Entry 8QEH (X-ray diffraction, 1.43 A resolution); this record covers chains A and B of the 3 polymer chains in the assembly.

== Chain A ==
Molecule: Guanine nucleotide-binding protein subunit alpha-11
Organism: Homo sapiens
UniProtKB: P29992 (GNA11_HUMAN); residue numbers follow UniProt; this construct covers 36-359
Amino-acid sequence (352 residues; numbered 8 to 359; the number before each row is that of its first residue):
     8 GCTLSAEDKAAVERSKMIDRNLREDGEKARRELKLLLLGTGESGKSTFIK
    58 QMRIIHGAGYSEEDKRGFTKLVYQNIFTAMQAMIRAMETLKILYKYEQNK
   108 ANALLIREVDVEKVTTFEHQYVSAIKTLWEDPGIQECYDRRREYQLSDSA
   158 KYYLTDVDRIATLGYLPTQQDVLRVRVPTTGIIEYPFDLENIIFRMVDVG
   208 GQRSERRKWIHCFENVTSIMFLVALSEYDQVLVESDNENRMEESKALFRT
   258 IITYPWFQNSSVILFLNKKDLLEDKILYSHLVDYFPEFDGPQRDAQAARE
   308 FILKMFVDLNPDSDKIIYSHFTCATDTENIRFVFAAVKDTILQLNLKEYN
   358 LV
Disordered / not traced: 8-11, 317-320, 353-359
Sequence notes: expression tag (8-35)
Metal / ion sites: Zn2+: His327 (shared with Glu226(B) of chain B)
Ligand contacts:
  - alanine / N-methyl-alpha-beta-dehydroalanine / (2R)-2-hydroxy-3-phenylpropanoic acid / beta-hydroxyleucine / N-methyl-L-alanine / N,O-dimethyl-L-threonine / propanoic acid / UDL: Ser53, Ile56, Lys57, Arg60, Tyr67, Asp71, Gly74, Phe75, Leu78, Val184, Pro185, Thr186, Ile189, Ile190, Glu191, Tyr192, Pro193
  - GDP (guanosine-5'-diphosphate): Thr47, Gly48, Glu49, Ser50, Gly51, Lys52, Ser53, Thr54, Ser154, Asp155, Ser156, Leu180, Arg181, Arg183, Asn274, Lys275, Asp277, Leu278, Thr329, Cys330, Ala331, Thr332
Swiss-Prot annotation at these positions:
  - region: Lys41 to Thr54 (G1 motif), Asp178 to Thr186 (G2 motif), Phe201 to Arg210 (G3 motif), Ile270 to Asp277 (G4 motif), Thr329 to Thr334 (G5 motif)
  - binding site (GTP): Gly46 to Ser53, Leu180 to Arg183, Asn274 to Asp277, Ala331
  - binding site (Mg(2+)): Ser53, Thr186
  - modified residue: Gln209 (Deamidated glutamine)
  - natural variant: Arg60 (R60C: In HYPOC2), Leu135 (L135Q: In HHC2), Arg181 (R181Q: In HYPOC2), Ile200 (deletion: In HHC2), Ser211 (S211W: In HYPOC2), Phe341 (F341L: In HYPOC2)
From the paper describing this entry:
  - binding site for propanoic acid: Glu191, Pro193
  - binding site for (2R)-2-hydroxy-3-phenylpropanoic acid: Ser53, Tyr67
  - binding site for GDP: Ser53
  - contacts within the chain: Arg60-Tyr67 (cation-pi contact)
  - conformationally variable residues (helix shift): Asp71, Gly74
  - binding site for the ligand UDL: Arg60, Asp71, Gly74

== Chain B ==
Molecule: Guanine nucleotide-binding protein G(I)/G(S)/G(T) subunit beta-1
Organism: Homo sapiens
UniProtKB: P62873 (GBB1_HUMAN); residue numbers follow UniProt; this construct covers 2-340
Amino-acid sequence (344 residues; each row starts with the number of its first residue; numbers below 1 keep their minus sign (Pro-3 is residue -3)):
    -3 PGSSGSELDQLRQEAEQLKNQIRDARKACADATLSQITNNIDPVGRIQMR
    47 TRRTLRGHLAKIYAMHWGTDSRLLVSASQDGKLIIWDSYTTNKVHAIPLR
    97 SSWVMTCAYAPSGNYVACGGLDNICSIYNLKTREGNVRVSRELAGHTGYL
   147 SCCRFLDDNQIVTSSGDTTCALWDIETGQQTTTFTGHTGDVMSLSLAPDT
   197 RLFVSGACDASAKLWDVREGMCRQTFTGHESDINAICFFPNGNAFATGSD
   247 DATCRLFDLRADQELMTYSHDNIICGITSVSFSKSGRLLLAGYDDFNCNV
   297 WDALKADRAGVLAGHDNRVSCLGVTDDGMAVATGSWDSFLKIWN
Disordered / not traced: -3 to 1, 129-132
Sequence notes: expression tag (-3 to 1)
Metal / ion sites: Zn2+: Glu226 (shared with His327(A) of chain A)
Ligand contacts: alanine / N-methyl-alpha-beta-dehydroalanine / (2R)-2-hydroxy-3-phenylpropanoic acid / beta-hydroxyleucine / N-methyl-L-alanine / N,O-dimethyl-L-threonine / propanoic acid / UDL: Arg96, Ser97, Asp118
Swiss-Prot annotation at these positions:
  - modified residue: Ser2 (N-acetylserine), His266 (Phosphohistidine)
  - natural variant: Leu30 (L30F: In MRD42; uncertain significance), Arg52 (R52G: In MRD42), Gly64 (G64V: In MRD42), Asp76 (D76E: In MRD42; D76G: In MRD42), Gly77 (G77S: In MRD42), Lys78 (K78R: In MRD42), Ile80 (I80N: In MRD42; I80T: In MRD42), His91 (H91R: In MRD42; uncertain significance), Ala92 (A92T: In MRD42), Pro94 (P94S: In MRD42), Leu95 (L95P: In MRD42), Arg96 (R96L: In MRD42), 5 further natural variant entries in UniProt
From the paper describing this entry:
  - binding site for N-methyl-L-alanine: Arg96
  - binding site for propanoic acid: Arg96
  - binding site for beta-hydroxyleucine: Ser97, Asp118
  - mutagenesis - R96A: unchanged stability
  - mutagenesis - R96A: unchanged signaling
  - mutagenesis - R96L: unchanged signaling in response to FR

== Interface between chain A and chain B ==
Contacting residue pairs (56):
  Ala18(A) with Asn88(B)
  Val19(A) with Asn88(B)
  Arg21(A) with Val90(B), hydrogen bond (side chain-backbone); His91(B), hydrogen bond
  Ser22(A) with Asn88(B); Lys89(B), hydrogen bond (side chain-backbone)
  Ile25(A) with Lys89(B); Val90(B); His91(B); Ala92(B), hydrophobic
  Asp26(A) with Lys89(B), salt bridge
  Leu29(A) with Gly53(B); Leu55(B); Lys78(B); Ile80(B), hydrophobic; Lys89(B)
  Asp32(A) with Lys78(B), salt bridge
  Gly33(A) with Leu55(B)
  Lys41(A) with Trp99(B)
  Thr187(A) with Asn119(B), hydrogen bond (backbone-side chain); Thr143(B), hydrogen bond (side chain-backbone)
  Gly188(A) with Leu117(B); Asn119(B)
  Ile189(A) with Trp99(B), hydrophobic; Leu117(B), hydrogen bond (backbone-backbone); Asp118(B)
  Glu191(A) with Trp99(B), hydrogen bond
  Arg202(A) with Ser98(B), hydrogen bond; Trp99(B)
  Val204(A) with Trp99(B), hydrophobic
  Gln209(A) with Leu117(B)
  Ser211(A) with Tyr145(B); Asp186(B)
  Glu212(A) with Asp186(B), hydrogen bond (backbone-side chain)
  Arg214(A) with Cys204(B); Asp228(B), salt bridge; Asp246(B), salt bridge
  Lys215(A) with Met101(B); Tyr145(B); Met188(B); Cys204(B); Asp228(B), salt bridge; Asn230(B), hydrogen bond; Asp246(B), salt bridge
  Trp216(A) with Met101(B), hydrophobic; Leu117(B), hydrophobic; Tyr145(B)
  His218(A) with Tyr59(B); Arg314(B); Trp332(B)
  Cys219(A) with Tyr59(B); Gln75(B); Trp99(B)
  Phe220(A) with Trp99(B), hydrophobic
  Glu221(A) with Lys57(B), salt bridge; Trp332(B)
Also at the interface, not in a pair above, chain B (29 interface residues in all): Gly162

== In short ==
26 residues of chain A and 29 residues of chain B are in contact; the contacts include 10 hydrogen bonds and 7
salt bridges. Among the polar pairs are Asp26(A)-Lys89(B), Asp32(A)-Lys78(B) and Arg214(A)-Asp228(B). From the
paper: a binding site for propanoic acid at Glu191(A), Pro193(A) and Arg96(B); R96A of chain B leaves
stability unchanged.
Chain A is Guanine nucleotide-binding protein subunit alpha-11 and chain B is Guanine nucleotide-binding
protein G(I)/G(S)/G(T) subunit beta-1, both from Homo sapiens; the structure, Crystal structure of the G11
protein heterotrimer bound to FR900359 inhibitor, was determined by X-ray diffraction, deposited together with
8QEG.
